PDB entry 6MHG | electron microscopy, 3.57 A resolution | chains E and A of the 23 polymer chains in the assembly

[Chain E]
Name: circumsporozoite protein
Source organism: Plasmodium falciparum
Notes: fragment: shortened construct
Chain sequence (278 residues; numbered -76 to 201; the number before each row is that of its first residue; numbers below 1 keep their minus sign (Tyr-76 is residue -76)):
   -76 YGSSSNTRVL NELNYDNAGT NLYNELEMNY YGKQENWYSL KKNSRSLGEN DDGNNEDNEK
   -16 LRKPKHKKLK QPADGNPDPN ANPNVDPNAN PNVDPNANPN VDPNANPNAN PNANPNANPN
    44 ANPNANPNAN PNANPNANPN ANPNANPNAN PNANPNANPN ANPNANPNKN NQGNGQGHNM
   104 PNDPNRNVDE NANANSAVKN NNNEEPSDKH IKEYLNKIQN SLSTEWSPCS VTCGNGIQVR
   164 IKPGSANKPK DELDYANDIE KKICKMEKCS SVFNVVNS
Disordered / not traced: -76 to 0, 91-201

[Chain A]
Name: Fab311 heavy chain
Source organism: Homo sapiens
Reference sequence: V9HW68 (V9HW68_HUMAN); residues 103-217 here correspond to UniProt positions 130-244 (UniProt number = residue number + 27)
Chain sequence (225 residues; numbered 1 to 217 plus 8 insertion-coded residues; the number before each row is that of its first residue; a row labelled like 82A-82C holds insertion residues (82A, then the next letters in order)):
     1 EVQLVESGGG VVPPGRSLRL SCATSGFTFS NYGMHWVRQA PGKGLEWVAI IW
   52A Y
    53 DGSRNFYAAS VEGRFTISRD NSKNTLYLQM
82A-82C NSL
    83 RVEDTAVYYC ARAAYYDT
100A-100D SGYG
   101 DYWGQGTLVT VSSASTKGPS VFPLAPSSKS TSGGTAALGC LVKDYFPEPV TVSWNSGALT
   161 SGVHTFPAVL QSSGLYSLSS VVTVPSSSLG TQTYICNVNH KPSNTKVDKK VEPKSCD
Disordered / not traced: 1, 114-217
Cystine bridges: Cys22-Cys92

[How chain E and chain A interact]
Residue-residue contacts (17):
  Ala72(E) with Phe58(A), hydrophobic
  Pro74(E) with Phe58(A), hydrophobic
  Asn75(E) with Thr100(A)
  Ala76(E) with Trp52(A); Tyr97(A)
  Asn77(E) with Trp52(A); Tyr97(A)
  Pro78(E) with Gly33(A); Trp52(A); Tyr52A(A), hydrogen bond (backbone-backbone); Ala95(A), hydrophobic
  Asn79(E) with Asn31(A); Tyr32(A); Gly33(A), hydrogen bond (side chain-backbone); Ala95(A), hydrogen bond (side chain-backbone); Ala96(A)
  Ala80(E) with Tyr52A(A), hydrophobic
Interface residues without a listed pair, chain E (9 interface residues in all): Asn81
Interface residues without a listed pair, chain A (12 interface residues in all): Ile50, Ser100A

[In short]
9 residues of chain E and 12 residues of chain A are in contact, with 3 hydrogen bonds. Polar pairs include
Asn79(E)-Gly33(A), Asn79(E)-Ala95(A) and Pro78(E)-Tyr52A(A).
Here chain E is circumsporozoite protein (Plasmodium falciparum) and chain A is Fab311 heavy chain (Homo
sapiens). Entry 6MHG (Cryo-EM structure of the circumsporozoite protein of Plasmodium falciparum with a
vaccine-elicited antibody reveals maturation of ...) was determined by electron microscopy, deposited together
with 6MB3.
